PDB entry 9EB2 | X-ray diffraction, 2.00 A resolution | chains A and B

== Chain A ==
Name: MHC Rfp-Y class I alpha chain
Source organism: Gallus gallus
UniProtKB: Q9BCW3 (Q9BCW3_CHICK); residues 1-270 here correspond to UniProt positions 22-291 (UniProt number = residue number + 21)
Sequence (275 residues; row label = number of the first residue in the row):
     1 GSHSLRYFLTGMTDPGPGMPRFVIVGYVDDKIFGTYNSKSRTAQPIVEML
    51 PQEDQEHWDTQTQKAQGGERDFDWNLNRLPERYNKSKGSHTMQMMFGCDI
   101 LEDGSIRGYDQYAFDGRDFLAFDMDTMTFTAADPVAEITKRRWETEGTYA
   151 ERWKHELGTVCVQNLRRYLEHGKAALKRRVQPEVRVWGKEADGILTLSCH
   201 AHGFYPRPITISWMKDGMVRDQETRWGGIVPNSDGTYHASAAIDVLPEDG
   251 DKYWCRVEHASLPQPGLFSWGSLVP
Sequence notes: expression tag (271-275)
Cystine bridges: C98-C161, C199-C255
Ligand contacts: N-tetradecanoylglycine (BJU): Y7, L9, I24, G26, F33, G34, T35, Y36, A43, Q61, K64, A65, G68, D71, F72, N75, M94, F96, Y112, W143, Y149, W153
Reported in the primary citation:
  - binding site for N-tetradecanoylglycine: Y7, L9, I24, G26, Y36, A43, Q61, K64, A65, G68, D71, F72, N75, F96, Y112, Y149, W153
  - contacts within the chain: K64-E156 (hydrogen bond)

== Chain B ==
Name: Beta-2-microglobulin
Source organism: Gallus gallus
UniProtKB: P21611 (B2MG_CHICK); residues 1-99 here correspond to UniProt positions 21-119 (UniProt number = residue number + 20)
Sequence (99 residues; numbered 1 to 99; the number before each row is that of its first residue):
     1 ADLTPKVQVYSRFPASAGTKNVLNCFAAGFHPPKISITLMKDGVPMEGAQ
    51 YSDMSFNDDWTFQRLVHADFTPSSGSTYACKVEHETLKEPQVYKWDPEF
Disordered / not traced: 98-99
Cystine bridges: C25-C80

== Chain A / chain B interface ==
Contacting residue pairs (54; chain A residue first):
  F8(A) with S55(B); F56(B)
  L9(A) with F56(B)
  T10(A) with F56(B); F62(B)
  M12(A) with P33(B), hydrophobic
  D14(A) with K34(B), salt bridge
  P15(A) with K34(B)
  G16(A) with K34(B)
  M19(A) with R64(B)
  V23(A) with D53(B); M54(B)
  V25(A) with D53(B); M54(B)
  T35(A) with D53(B)
  T91(A) with H31(B); P33(B); F62(B)
  Q93(A) with F56(B); W60(B), hydrogen bond (side chain-backbone); F62(B)
  M94(A) with F56(B)
  Q111(A) with W60(B)
  Y112(A) with W60(B)
  A113(A) with W60(B), hydrophobic
  D115(A) with H31(B)
  G116(A) with H31(B); W60(B)
  D118(A) with W60(B), hydrogen bond
  E183(A) with P14(B)
  R185(A) with P14(B); A15(B), hydrogen bond (side chain-backbone); P97(B), hydrogen bond (side chain-backbone)
  H202(A) with S11(B), hydrogen bond (side chain-backbone); R12(B); F13(B); P14(B)
  G203(A) with R12(B)
  G227(A) with Q8(B), hydrogen bond (backbone-side chain)
  V230(A) with Q8(B); Y10(B); F26(B), hydrophobic
  P231(A) with Y10(B), hydrogen bond (backbone-side chain); F26(B); L65(B)
  N232(A) with Y10(B); R12(B); N24(B), hydrogen bond; L65(B)
  S233(A) with L65(B); H67(B)
  D234(A) with R12(B), salt bridge
  T236(A) with R12(B), hydrogen bond
  H238(A) with Y10(B)
Interface residues without a listed pair, chain A (38 interface residues in all): Y27, N37, S89, M95, G228, S240
Interface residues without a listed pair, chain B (25 interface residues in all): V22, P32, D59

== Overview ==
38 residues of chain A face 25 of chain B across their interface; the contacts include 9 hydrogen bonds and 2
salt bridges. Polar pairs include D14(A)-K34(B), D234(A)-R12(B) and Q93(A)-W60(B). Chain A binds
N-tetradecanoylglycine. The paper reports a binding site for N-tetradecanoylglycine at Y7(A), L9(A) and I24(A)
among others; contacts within the chain involving K64(A) and E156(A).
Chain A is MHC Rfp-Y class I alpha chain and chain B is Beta-2-microglobulin, both from Gallus gallus; the
structure, Chicken YF1*7.1 molecule presenting an endogenous N-myristoylated amino acid, was determined by
X-ray diffraction together with 9EB3, 9EB4, 9EB5 and 9EB6 from the same study.
